6Z13 - chains V and W of the 3 polymer chains in the assembly; structure by X-ray diffraction, 1.80 A resolution.

Chain V (and W):
Molecule: Vascular endothelial growth factor A
Organism: Homo sapiens
Notes: chain W of this document is another copy of the same molecule, construct and numbering; everything in this record applies to it too
Reference sequence: P15692 (VEGFA_HUMAN); residues 13-107 here correspond to UniProt positions 39-133 (UniProt number = residue number + 26)
Amino-acid sequence (95 residues; numbered 13 to 107; the number before each row is that of its first residue):
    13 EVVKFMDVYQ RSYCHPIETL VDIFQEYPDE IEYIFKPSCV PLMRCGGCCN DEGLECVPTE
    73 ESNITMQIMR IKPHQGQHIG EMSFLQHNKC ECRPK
Cystine bridges: C26-C68, C57-C102, C61-C104

How chain V and chain W interact:
Pairs across the interface (62):
  V14(V) with T77(W); E93(W)
  V15(V) with I76(W), hydrophobic; T77(W), hydrogen bond (backbone-backbone); M78(W); Q79(W), hydrogen bond (backbone-backbone)
  K16(V) with Q79(W)
  F17(V) with K48(W); P49(W); Q79(W), hydrogen bond (backbone-side chain); M81(W), hydrophobic
  V20(V) with P49(W), hydrophobic; V52(W), hydrophobic; P53(W); M78(W), hydrophobic; Q79(W)
  R23(V) with E30(W), salt bridge; P53(W)
  S24(V) with P49(W); C51(W), hydrogen bond (side chain-backbone)
  H27(V) with L32(W)
  I29(V) with E30(W); L32(W), hydrophobic
  E30(V) with R23(W), salt bridge; I29(W)
  L32(V) with G58(W); G59(W)
  K48(V) with F17(W); N62(W), hydrogen bond (side chain-backbone)
  P49(V) with F17(W); V20(W), hydrophobic; S24(W)
  S50(V) with C60(W)
  C51(V) with S24(W), hydrogen bond (backbone-side chain); G59(W); C60(W), disulfide
  V52(V) with V20(W), hydrophobic
  P53(V) with V20(W); R23(W); S24(W)
  G58(V) with L32(W)
  G59(V) with L32(W); C51(W)
  C60(V) with S50(W); C51(W), disulfide
  N62(V) with K48(W), hydrogen bond (backbone-side chain); P49(W); S50(W), hydrogen bond (side chain-backbone)
  I76(V) with V15(W), hydrophobic
  T77(V) with V14(W); V15(W), hydrogen bond (backbone-backbone)
  M78(V) with V15(W); V20(W), hydrophobic
  Q79(V) with V14(W); V15(W), hydrogen bond (backbone-backbone); K16(W); F17(W), hydrogen bond (side chain-backbone); V20(W)
  I80(V) with V20(W), hydrophobic
  M81(V) with F17(W), hydrophobic
  I91(V) with F17(W), hydrophobic
  E93(V) with V14(W)
Other interface residues (no listed pair), chain V (32 interface residues in all): E13, Y21, D63
Other interface residues (no listed pair), chain W (32 interface residues in all): E13, Y21, H27, C61, E64, I80
Cross-chain cystine bridges: C51(V)-C60(W), C60(V)-C51(W)

In short:
The chain V/chain W interface involves 32 residues from each chain; the contacts include 2 disulfide bonds, 11
hydrogen bonds and 2 salt bridges. Polar contacts include R23(V)-E30(W), F17(V)-Q79(W) and S24(V)-C51(W).
Chain V and chain W are both Vascular endothelial growth factor A (Homo sapiens); the structure, VEGF-A 13:107
crystallized with 3C bicyclic peptide, was determined by X-ray diffraction (same publication as 6ZFL, 6ZBR,
6ZCD and 6Z3F).
